8H2X - chain A; structure by X-ray diffraction, 2.69 A resolution.

[Chain A]
Molecule: p26
From: Pseudomonas phage PaP2
UniProt: Q6PVL0 (Q6PVL0_9CAUD); numbering as in UniProt (aligned over 1-93)
Sequence (93 residues; row label = number of the first residue in the row):
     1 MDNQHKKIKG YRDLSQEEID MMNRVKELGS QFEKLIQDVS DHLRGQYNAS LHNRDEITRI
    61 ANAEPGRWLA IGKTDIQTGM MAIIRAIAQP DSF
Not modelled in the structure: 1
Reported in the primary citation:
  - mutagenesis - K26A: abolished binding to 3',3'-cGAMP in vivo

[Summary]
The paper reports that K26A abolishes binding to 3',3'-cGAMP in vivo.
Chain A is p26 (Pseudomonas phage PaP2); the structure, Structure of Acb2, was determined by X-ray
diffraction, deposited together with 8H2J and 8H39.
